8CLG - chains A and E of the 6 polymer chains in the assembly; structure by X-ray diffraction, 2.80 A resolution.

Chain A:
Protein: Tubulin alpha-1B chain
Source organism: Bos taurus
UniProt: P81947 (TBA1B_BOVIN); numbering as in UniProt (aligned over 1-440)
Amino-acid sequence (440 residues; numbered 1 to 440; the number before each row is that of its first residue):
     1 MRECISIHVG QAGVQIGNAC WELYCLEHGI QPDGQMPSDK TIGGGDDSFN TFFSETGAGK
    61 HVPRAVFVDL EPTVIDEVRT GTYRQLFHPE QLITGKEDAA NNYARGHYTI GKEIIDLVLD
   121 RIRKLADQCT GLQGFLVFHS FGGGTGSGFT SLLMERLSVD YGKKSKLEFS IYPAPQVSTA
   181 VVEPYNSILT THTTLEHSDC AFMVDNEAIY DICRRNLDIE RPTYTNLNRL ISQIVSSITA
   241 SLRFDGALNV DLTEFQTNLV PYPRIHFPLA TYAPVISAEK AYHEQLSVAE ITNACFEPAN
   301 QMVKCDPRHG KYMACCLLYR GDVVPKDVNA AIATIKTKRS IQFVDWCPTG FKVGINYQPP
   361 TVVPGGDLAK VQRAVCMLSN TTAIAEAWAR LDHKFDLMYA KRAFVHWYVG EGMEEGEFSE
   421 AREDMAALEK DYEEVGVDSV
Not modelled in the structure: 440
Bound ions: Ca2+: Asp39, Thr41, Gly44, Glu55
Small-molecule neighbours:
  - GTP (guanosine-5'-triphosphate): Gly10, Gln11, Ala12, Gln15, Ile16, Asp69, Asp98, Ala99, Ala100, Asn101, Ser140, Gly142, Gly143, Gly144, Thr145, Gly146, Ile171, Pro173, Val177, Ser178, Thr179, Glu183, Asn206, Ile209, Tyr224, Leu227, Asn228, Ile231
  - colchicine (LOC; N-[(7S)-1,2,3,10-tetramethoxy-9-oxo-6,7-dihydro-5H-benzo[d]heptalen-7-yl]ethanamide): Asn101, Ser178, Thr179, Ala180, Val181

Chain E:
Protein: Stathmin-4
Source organism: synthetic construct
Amino-acid sequence (123 residues; each row starts with the number of its first residue; note: 15 numbers in that range are skipped by the numbering (no residue carries them; nothing is unmodelled there)):
     6 MEVIELNKCT SGQSFEVILK PPS
    44 DPSLEEIQKK LEAAEERRKY QEAELLKHLA EKREHEREVI QKAIEENNNF IKMAKEKLAQ
   104 KMESNKENRE AHLAAMLERL QEKDKHAEEV RKNKELKEEA

Chain A / chain E interface:
Residue-residue contacts - 51 pairs, chain A then chain E:
  His107(A) - Leu54(E)
  Tyr108(A) - Leu54(E)  hydrophobic
  Tyr108(A) - Ala57(E)  hydrophobic
  Thr109(A) - Arg61(E)  hydrogen bond
  Lys112(A) - Glu58(E)  salt bridge
  Glu155(A) - Ile50(E)
  Val159(A) - Pro45(E)
  His197(A) - Pro45(E)
  Asp245(A) - Cys14(E)
  Asp245(A) - Ser16(E)  hydrogen bond (backbone-side chain)
  Gly246(A) - Cys14(E)
  Ala247(A) - Asn12(E)
  Ala247(A) - Ser19(E)
  Leu248(A) - Ser19(E)
  Pro325(A) - Gln18(E)
  Pro325(A) - Phe20(E)  hydrophobic
  Asn329(A) - Val8(E)
  Asn329(A) - Phe20(E)
  Ile332(A) - Val22(E)  hydrophobic
  Lys336(A) - Leu24(E)
  Asp345(A) - Pro27(E)
  Asp345(A) - Ser28(E)  hydrogen bond (backbone-backbone)
  Cys347(A) - Pro27(E)
  Pro348(A) - Lys25(E)
  Pro348(A) - Pro27(E)
  Thr349(A) - Ile23(E)
  Thr349(A) - Leu24(E)  hydrogen bond (backbone-backbone)
  Thr349(A) - Lys25(E)  hydrogen bond (backbone-backbone)
  Gly350(A) - Val22(E)
  Phe351(A) - Glu21(E)
  Phe351(A) - Val22(E)  hydrogen bond (backbone-backbone)
  Lys352(A) - Phe20(E)
  Lys352(A) - Glu21(E)  salt bridge
  Val353(A) - Ser19(E)
  Val353(A) - Phe20(E)  hydrogen bond (backbone-backbone)
  Gly354(A) - Gln18(E)
  Ile355(A) - Gly17(E)
  Ile355(A) - Gln18(E)  hydrogen bond (backbone-backbone)
  Asn356(A) - Ser16(E)
  Tyr357(A) - Thr15(E)
  Tyr357(A) - Ser16(E)  hydrogen bond (backbone-backbone)
  Tyr357(A) - Gly17(E)
  Tyr357(A) - Gln18(E)  hydrogen bond
  Val409(A) - Gln64(E)
  Gly410(A) - Arg61(E)
  Gly410(A) - Gln64(E)
  Glu411(A) - Arg61(E)  hydrogen bond (backbone-side chain)
  Gly412(A) - Ala57(E)
  Gly412(A) - Arg60(E)  hydrogen bond (backbone-side chain)
  Gly412(A) - Arg61(E)
  Glu414(A) - Arg60(E)
Other interface residues (no listed pair), chain A (39 interface residues in all): Leu152, Arg156, Ser158, Phe244, Val328, Trp346, Gln358
Other interface residues (no listed pair), chain E (29 interface residues in all): Pro26, Asp44, Ser46, Leu47, Lys53

Summary:
39 residues of chain A face 29 of chain E across their interface, with 12 hydrogen bonds and 2 salt bridges.
Polar pairs include Lys112(A)-Glu58(E), Lys352(A)-Glu21(E) and Thr109(A)-Arg61(E). Ligands of chain A: GTP and
colchicine.
Here chain A is Tubulin alpha-1B chain (Bos taurus) and chain E is Stathmin-4 (synthetic construct). Entry
8CLG (Epothilone A and Colchicine bound to tubulin (T2R-TTL) complex) was determined by X-ray diffraction
(same publication as 8CL9, 8CLB, 8CLC, 8CLD, 8CLE, 8CLF and 8CLH).
